4CXY - chain A; structure by X-ray diffraction, 2.65 A resolution.

# Chain A
Molecule: Alpha-ketoglutarate-dependent dioxygenase fto
From: Homo sapiens
Notes: EC 1.14.11.-; fragment: demethylase, residues 32-505
UniProt: Q9C0B1 (FTO_HUMAN); residues 32-505 here = UniProt positions 32-505
Chain sequence (495 residues; numbered 11 to 505; the number before each row is that of its first residue):
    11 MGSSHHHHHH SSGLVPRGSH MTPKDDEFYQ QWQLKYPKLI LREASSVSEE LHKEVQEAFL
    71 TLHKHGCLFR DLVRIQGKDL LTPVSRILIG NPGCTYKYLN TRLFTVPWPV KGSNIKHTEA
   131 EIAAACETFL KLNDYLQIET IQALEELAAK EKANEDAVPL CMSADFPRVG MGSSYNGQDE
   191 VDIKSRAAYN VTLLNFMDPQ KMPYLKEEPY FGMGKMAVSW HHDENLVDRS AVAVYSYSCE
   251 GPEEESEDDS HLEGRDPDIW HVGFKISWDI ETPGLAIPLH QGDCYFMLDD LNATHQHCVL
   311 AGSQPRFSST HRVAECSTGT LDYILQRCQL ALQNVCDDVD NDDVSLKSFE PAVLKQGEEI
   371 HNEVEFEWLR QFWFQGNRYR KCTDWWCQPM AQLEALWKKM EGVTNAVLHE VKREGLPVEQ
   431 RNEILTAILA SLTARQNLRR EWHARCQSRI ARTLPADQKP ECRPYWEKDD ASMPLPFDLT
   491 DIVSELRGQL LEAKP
Not modelled in the structure: 11-26, 126-127, 163-188, 251-261, 388, 503-505
Differences from the reference sequence: expression tag (11-31)
Bound ions: Ni2+: H231, D233, H307 (together with DGR)
Ligand contacts: DGR ((E)-4-(2-Nicotinoylhydrazinyl)-4-oxobut-2-enoic acid): R96, Y106, Y108, L109, N205, H231, H232, D233, E234, V244, Y295, H307, V309, R316, S318, T320, R322
What the authors report for this chain:
  - Ni2+ coordination: N205, H231, D233, H307, T320, R322
  - specificity-determining residues: E234 (proposed by the authors, not directly observed)

# In short
Ligands of chain A: compound DGR. The Ni2+ site is built by H231, D233 and H307. The paper reports Ni2+
coordination by N205, H231 and D233 among others; the specificity determinant E234.
Chain A is Alpha-ketoglutarate-dependent dioxygenase fto (Homo sapiens); the structure, Crystal structure of
human FTO in complex with acylhydrazine inhibitor 21, was determined by X-ray diffraction together with 4CXW
and 4CXX from the same study.
